5I8X - chains A and B of the 5 polymer chains in the assembly; structure by X-ray diffraction, 1.89 A resolution.

# Chain A (and B)
Name: Fucose-binding lectin
Source organism: Pseudomonas aeruginosa
Notes: chain B of this document is another copy of the same molecule, construct and numbering; everything in this record applies to it too
UniProt: A0A069Q9V4 (A0A069Q9V4_PSEAI); residues 1-114 here correspond to UniProt positions 2-115 (UniProt number = residue number + 1)
Amino-acid sequence (114 residues; numbered 1 to 114; the number before each row is that of its first residue):
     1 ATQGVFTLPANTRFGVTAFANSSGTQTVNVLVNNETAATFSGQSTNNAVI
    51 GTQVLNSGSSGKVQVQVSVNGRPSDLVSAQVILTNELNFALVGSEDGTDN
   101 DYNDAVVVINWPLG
Ion coordination: Ca2+ site 1: N21, D101, N103, D104 (together with ZDC) (shared with 1 residue of chain D); Ca2+ site 2: E95, D99, D101, D104 (together with ZDC); Ca2+ site 3: G114 (together with ZDC) (shared with 4 residues of chain D)
Small-molecule neighbours: ZDC (3,7-anhydro-2,8-dideoxy-L-glycero-D-gluco-octonic acid): N21, S22, S23, T45, E95, D96, G97, D99, D101, N103, D104

# How chain A and chain B interact
Contacting residue pairs (6; chain A residue first):
  A1(A) - D75(B)  hydrogen bond (backbone-side chain)
  A1(A) - V77(B)  hydrophobic
  A1(A) - Y102(B)
  D75(A) - A1(B)  hydrogen bond (side chain-backbone)
  V77(A) - A1(B)  hydrophobic
  Y102(A) - A1(B)
Other interface residues (no listed pair), chain B (5 interface residues in all): Q3

# Summary
4 residues of chain A face 5 of chain B across their interface; the contacts include 2 hydrogen bonds. Its one
hydrogen-bonded contact is A1(A)-D75(B). Bound to chain A: compound ZDC. N21(A), D101(A), N103(A) and D104(A)
form the Ca2+ site 1.
Both chains are Fucose-binding lectin (Pseudomonas aeruginosa). Entry 5I8X (Bicyclic antimibrocial peptides)
was determined by X-ray diffraction (same publication as 5I8M and 5NGQ).
